Entry 7A08 (electron microscopy, 3.11 A resolution); this record covers chains I and d of the 11 polymer chains in the assembly.

Chain I:
Molecule: Nucleosomal DNA strand 1
Sequence (147 nucleotides; numbered -73 to 73; the number before each row is that of its first residue; numbers below 1 keep their minus sign (DC-73 is residue -73)):
   -73 CTGGAGAATC CCGGTGCCGA GGCCGCTCAA TTGGTCGTAG CAAGCTCTAG CACCGCTTAA
   -13 ACGCACGTAC GCGCTGTCCC CCGCGTTTTA ACCGCCAAGG GGATTACTCC CTAGTCTCCA
    47 GGCACGTGTC AGATATATAC ATCCTGT
Unresolved in the structure: -73, 60-73

Chain d:
Name: Histone H3.3
Organism: Homo sapiens
UniProt: P84243 (H33_HUMAN); residues 1-135 here correspond to UniProt positions 2-136 (UniProt number = residue number + 1)
Sequence (135 residues; numbered 1 to 135; the number before each row is that of its first residue):
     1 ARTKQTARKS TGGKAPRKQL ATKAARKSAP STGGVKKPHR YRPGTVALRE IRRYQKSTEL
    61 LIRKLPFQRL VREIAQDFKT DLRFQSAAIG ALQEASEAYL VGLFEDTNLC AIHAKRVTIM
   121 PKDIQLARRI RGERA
Unresolved in the structure: 1-39, 135
UniProt features mapped onto this chain:
  - site: Ser31 (Interaction with ZMYND11)
  - modified residue: Arg2 (Asymmetric dimethylarginine), Thr3 (Phosphothreonine), Lys4 (Allysine), Gln5 (5-glutamyl dopamine), Thr6 (Phosphothreonine), Arg8 (Citrulline), Lys9 (N6,N6,N6-trimethyllysine), Ser10 (ADP-ribosylserine), Thr11 (Phosphothreonine), Lys14 (N6-(2-hydroxyisobutyryl)lysine), Arg17 (Asymmetric dimethylarginine), Lys18 (N6-(2-hydroxyisobutyryl)lysine), Lys23 (N6-(2-hydroxyisobutyryl)lysine), Arg26 (Citrulline), Lys27 (N6,N6,N6-trimethyllysine), Ser28 (ADP-ribosylserine), Ser31 (Phosphoserine), Lys36 (N6,N6,N6-trimethyllysine), Lys37 (N6-methyllysine), Tyr41 (Phosphotyrosine) and 9 more in UniProt
  - lipidation: Lys18 (N6-decanoyllysine)

Interface between chain I and chain d:
Pairs across the interface (22; chain I residue first):
  DA-67(I) with Tyr41(d), sugar contact
  DA-66(I) with Arg49(d), hydrogen bond to the phosphate
  DT-65(I) with Arg49(d), phosphate contact; Arg53(d), salt bridge to the phosphate
  DC8(I) with Pro43(d), phosphate contact; Gly44(d), hydrogen bond to the phosphate
  DG9(I) with Arg40(d), hydrogen bond to the base; Tyr41(d), sugar contact; Pro43(d), sugar contact; Gly44(d), hydrogen bond to the phosphate; Thr45(d), phosphate contact; Val46(d), hydrogen bond to the phosphate; Ala47(d), hydrogen bond to the phosphate
  DC10(I) with Arg40(d), sugar contact; Tyr41(d), phosphate contact; Val46(d), phosphate contact
  DA17(I) with Pro66(d), sugar contact; Arg69(d), salt bridge to the phosphate
  DC18(I) with Arg63(d), phosphate contact; Lys64(d), hydrogen bond to the phosphate; Leu65(d), hydrogen bond to the phosphate
  DG27(I) with Arg83(d), sugar contact
Interface residues without a listed pair, chain I (11 interface residues in all): DC-64, DG26
Interface residues without a listed pair, chain d (17 interface residues in all): Arg42, Lys56

In short:
11 residues of chain I and 17 residues of chain d are in contact, with 8 hydrogen bonds and 2 salt bridges.
Among the polar pairs are DG9(I)-Arg40(d), DA-66(I)-Arg49(d) and DC8(I)-Gly44(d).
Here chain I is Nucleosomal DNA strand 1 and chain d is Histone H3.3 (Homo sapiens). Entry 7A08 (CryoEM
Structure of cGAS Nucleosome complex) was determined by electron microscopy.
